Entry 9BOV (electron microscopy, 3.00 A resolution); this record covers chains B and C of the 12 polymer chains in the assembly.

Chain B:
Molecule: NADH dehydrogenase (Quinone)
From: Caldicellulosiruptor saccharolyticus
Notes: EC 1.6.99.5
Reference sequence: A4XH59 (A4XH59_CALS8); residue numbers follow UniProt; this construct covers 1-584
Chain sequence (584 residues; each row starts with the number of its first residue):
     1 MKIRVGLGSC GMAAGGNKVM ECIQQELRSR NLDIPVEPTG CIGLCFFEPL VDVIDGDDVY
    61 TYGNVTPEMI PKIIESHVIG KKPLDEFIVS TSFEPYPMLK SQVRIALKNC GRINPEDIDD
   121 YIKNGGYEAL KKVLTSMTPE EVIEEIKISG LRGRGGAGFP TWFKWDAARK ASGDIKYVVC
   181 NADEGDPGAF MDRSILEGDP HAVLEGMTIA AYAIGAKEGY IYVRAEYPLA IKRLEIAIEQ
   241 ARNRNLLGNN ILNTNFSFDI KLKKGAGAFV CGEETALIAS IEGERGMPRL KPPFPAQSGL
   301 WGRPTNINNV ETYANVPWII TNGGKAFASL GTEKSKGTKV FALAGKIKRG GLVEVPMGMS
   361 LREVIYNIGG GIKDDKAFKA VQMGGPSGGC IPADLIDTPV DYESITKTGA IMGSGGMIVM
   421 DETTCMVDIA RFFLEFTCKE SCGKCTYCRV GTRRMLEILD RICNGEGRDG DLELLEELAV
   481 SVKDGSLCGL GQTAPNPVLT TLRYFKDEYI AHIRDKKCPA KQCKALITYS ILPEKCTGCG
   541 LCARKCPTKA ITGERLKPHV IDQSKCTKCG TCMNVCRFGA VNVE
Disordered / not traced: 528-584
Metal / ion sites: Zn2+: C425, H512, C518, C523; 4Fe-4S cluster Fe: C442, C445, C448, C488
Small-molecule neighbours:
  - FMN (flavin mononucleotide): G153, R154, G155, A157, K164, N181, D183, E184, G185, F269, V270, G272, E273, E274, I307, N308, N309, T312, G489, L490
  - NAD (nicotinamide-adenine-dinucleotide): G155, G156, A157, F159, F163, K164, A167, E184, D186, F269, E273, E274, K291, F294, P295, A296, I307, S387, I411, G413, S414, T493
  - 4Fe-4S cluster (SF4): V270, P288, S441, C442, G443, K444, C445, C448, R449, S486, L487, C488, L490, G491
Reported in the primary citation:
  - conformationally variable residues (loop rearrangement): G150 to P160, G283 to G299, T408 to G416
  - binding site for NAD: G156, F159, K164, E274, F294

Chain C:
Molecule: NADH dehydrogenase (Ubiquinone), 24 kDa subunit
From: Caldicellulosiruptor saccharolyticus
Reference sequence: A4XH58 (A4XH58_CALS8); residue numbers follow UniProt; this construct covers 1-176
Chain sequence (176 residues; numbered 1 to 176; the number before each row is that of its first residue):
     1 MYMSCPECEN RLASNFKNQK VDLSLLDPVL DEYKGEKSNI IAILQKTQEI YRFLPLDALN
    61 YISEKTGVKK AKIYGIATFY AQFRLKPVGK YVILQCQGTA CHVNGSEEIK NALCDELNIK
   121 PGDTTEDGMF TLEEVACLGC CSLAPVMMIN GETYGKLTPD KAREIIRRIY EREKNV
Disordered / not traced: 1-21, 89-176

Interface between chain B and chain C:
Contacting residue pairs (26; chain B residue first):
  A225(B) - Q45(C)
  K264(B) - Q45(C)
  G265(B) - Q45(C)
  A266(B) - I41(C)  hydrophobic
  A266(B) - Q45(C)
  A266(B) - Y80(C)  hydrophobic
  A266(B) - Q82(C)
  A266(B) - F83(C)  hydrophobic
  G267(B) - Y80(C)
  A268(B) - F79(C)  hydrophobic
  A268(B) - Y80(C)  hydrophobic
  V270(B) - F79(C)  hydrophobic
  C271(B) - Y80(C)  hydrogen bond
  S280(B) - I41(C)
  S280(B) - Y80(C)  hydrogen bond
  I281(B) - S38(C)
  E282(B) - S38(C)  hydrogen bond (backbone-side chain)
  G283(B) - S38(C)
  G283(B) - I40(C)
  E284(B) - K72(C)  salt bridge
  E284(B) - I76(C)
  R285(B) - G75(C)  hydrogen bond (side chain-backbone)
  R285(B) - I76(C)
  R285(B) - F79(C)
  G286(B) - F79(C)
  W301(B) - S38(C)
Also at the interface, not in a pair above, chain B (18 interface residues in all): K263, C442
Also at the interface, not in a pair above, chain C (14 interface residues in all): E36, K37, N39

Summary:
18 residues of chain B face 14 of chain C across their interface, with 4 hydrogen bonds and 1 salt bridge.
Polar contacts include E284(B)-K72(C), C271(B)-Y80(C) and S280(B)-Y80(C). The paper reports a binding site for
NAD at G156(B), F159(B) and K164(B) among others; conformational variability at G150(B), G283(B) and T408(B).
Here chain B is NADH dehydrogenase (Quinone) and chain C is NADH dehydrogenase (Ubiquinone), 24 kDa subunit,
both from Caldicellulosiruptor saccharolyticus. Entry 9BOV (Structure of electron bifurcating Nfn-ABC
complexed with NAD from Caldicellulosiruptor saccharolyticus) was determined by electron microscopy (same
publication as 9BP5).
